PDB entry 6T9K | electron microscopy, 3.30 A resolution | chains D and E of the 11 polymer chains in the assembly

== Chain D ==
Name: Transcription initiation factor TFIID subunit 5
Source organism: Saccharomyces cerevisiae (strain ATCC 204508 / S288c)
UniProtKB: P38129 (TAF5_YEAST); numbering as in UniProt (aligned over 1-798)
Amino-acid sequence (798 residues; each row starts with the number of its first residue):
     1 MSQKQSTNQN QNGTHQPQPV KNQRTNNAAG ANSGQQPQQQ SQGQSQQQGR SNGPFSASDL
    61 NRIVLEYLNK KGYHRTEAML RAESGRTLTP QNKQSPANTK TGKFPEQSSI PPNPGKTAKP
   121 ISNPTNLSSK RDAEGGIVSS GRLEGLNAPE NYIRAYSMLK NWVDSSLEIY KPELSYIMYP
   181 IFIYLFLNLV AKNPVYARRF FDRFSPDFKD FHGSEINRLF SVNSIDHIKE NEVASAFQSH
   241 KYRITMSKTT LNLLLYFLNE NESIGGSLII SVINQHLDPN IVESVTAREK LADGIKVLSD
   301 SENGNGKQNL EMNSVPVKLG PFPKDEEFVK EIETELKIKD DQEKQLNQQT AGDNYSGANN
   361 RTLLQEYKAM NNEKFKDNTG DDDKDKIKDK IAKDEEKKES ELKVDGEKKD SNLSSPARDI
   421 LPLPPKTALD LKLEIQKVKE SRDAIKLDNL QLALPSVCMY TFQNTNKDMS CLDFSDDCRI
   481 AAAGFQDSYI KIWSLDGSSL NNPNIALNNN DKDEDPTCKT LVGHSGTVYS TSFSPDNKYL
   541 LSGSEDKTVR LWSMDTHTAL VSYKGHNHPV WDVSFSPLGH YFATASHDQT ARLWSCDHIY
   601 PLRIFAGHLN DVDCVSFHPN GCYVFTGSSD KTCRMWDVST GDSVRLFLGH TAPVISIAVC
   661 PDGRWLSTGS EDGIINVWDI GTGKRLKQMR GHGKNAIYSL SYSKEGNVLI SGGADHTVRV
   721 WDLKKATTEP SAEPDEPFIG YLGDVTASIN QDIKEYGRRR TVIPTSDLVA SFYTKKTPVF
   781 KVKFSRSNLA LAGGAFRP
Not modelled in the structure: 1-55, 126-148, 282-429, 737-742
UniProt features mapped onto this chain:
  - modified residue (Phosphoserine): Ser-299, Ser-411, Ser-415, Ser-787

== Chain E ==
Name: Transcription initiation factor TFIID subunit 6
Source organism: Saccharomyces cerevisiae (strain ATCC 204508 / S288c)
UniProtKB: P53040 (TAF6_YEAST); numbering as in UniProt (aligned over 1-516)
Amino-acid sequence (516 residues; numbered 1 to 516; the number before each row is that of its first residue):
     1 MSTQQQSYTI WSPQDTVKDV AESLGLENIN DDVLKALAMD VEYRILEIIE QAVKFKRHSK
    61 RDVLTTDDVS KALRVLNVEP LYGYYDGSEV NKAVSFSKVN TSGGQSVYYL DEEEVDFDRL
   121 INEPLPQVPR LPTFTTHWLA VEGVQPAIIQ NPNLNDIRVS QPPFIRGAIV TALNDNSLQT
   181 PVTSTTASAS VTDTGASQHL SNVKPGQNTE VKPLVKHVLS KELQIYFNKV ISTLTAKSQA
   241 DEAAQHMKQA ALTSLRTDSG LHQLVPYFIQ FIAEQITQNL SDLQLLTTIL EMIYSLLSNT
   301 SIFLDPYIHS LMPSILTLLL AKKLGGSPKD DSPQEIHEFL ERTNALRDFA ASLLDYVLKK
   361 FPQAYKSLKP RVTRTLLKTF LDINRVFGTY YGCLKGVSVL EGESIRFFLG NLNNWARLVF
   421 NESGITLDNI EEHLNDDSNP TRTKFTKEET QILVDTVISA LLVLKKDLPD LYEGKGEKVT
   481 DEDKEKLLER CGVTIGFHIL KRDDAKELIS AIFFGE
Not modelled in the structure: 1-7, 177-187, 235-242, 435-442, 468-516

== How chain D and chain E interact ==
Contacting residue pairs - 163 pairs, chain D then chain E:
  Trp-162(D) with Arg-256(E)
  Ser-166(D) with Tyr-294(E)
  Glu-168(D) with Ser-352(E); Tyr-356(E)
  Ile-169(D) with Phe-349(E), hydrophobic
  Tyr-170(D) with Tyr-294(E), hydrogen bond
  Lys-248(D) with Gln-245(E)
  Thr-249(D) with Gln-245(E)
  Asn-252(D) with His-246(E), hydrogen bond; Gln-249(E)
  Leu-253(D) with Gln-249(E)
  Tyr-256(D) with His-246(E), hydrogen bond (side chain-backbone); Gln-249(E); Thr-253(E)
  Glu-260(D) with Thr-253(E); Thr-257(E)
  Ser-441(D) with His-246(E); Ala-250(E)
  Arg-442(D) with Thr-257(E), hydrogen bond
  Ile-445(D) with Lys-229(E); Ala-250(E); Ala-251(E); Ser-254(E)
  Lys-446(D) with Tyr-226(E); Asp-258(E)
  Leu-447(D) with Leu-223(E), hydrophobic; Asp-258(E), hydrogen bond (backbone-side chain); Ser-259(E); Gly-260(E)
  Leu-450(D) with Ser-259(E); Gly-260(E)
  Gln-451(D) with Val-218(E), hydrogen bond (side chain-backbone); Leu-219(E); Ser-220(E), hydrogen bond; Leu-223(E); Gln-263(E), hydrogen bond
  Leu-452(D) with Gln-263(E), hydrogen bond (backbone-side chain)
  Ala-453(D) with His-262(E)
  Leu-454(D) with Glu-142(E); Gly-143(E)
  Pro-455(D) with Gly-143(E)
  Ser-456(D) with Ala-140(E); Val-141(E), hydrogen bond (side chain-backbone); Phe-303(E)
  Val-457(D) with Trp-138(E); Leu-139(E), hydrogen bond (backbone-backbone); Ala-140(E), hydrogen bond (backbone-backbone)
  Cys-458(D) with Thr-136(E), hydrogen bond; His-137(E)
  Met-459(D) with Thr-135(E); Thr-136(E), hydrogen bond (backbone-side chain); His-137(E), hydrogen bond (backbone-backbone)
  Tyr-460(D) with Phe-134(E), hydrophobic; Thr-136(E)
  Thr-461(D) with Phe-134(E); Thr-135(E), hydrogen bond (backbone-backbone)
  Phe-462(D) with Thr-133(E); Phe-134(E), hydrophobic
  Gln-463(D) with Thr-133(E), hydrogen bond (backbone-backbone)
  Asn-464(D) with Arg-130(E); Leu-131(E); Pro-132(E)
  Thr-465(D) with Pro-132(E)
  Lys-467(D) with Arg-61(E)
  Cys-471(D) with Lys-60(E)
  Phe-485(D) with Pro-132(E), hydrophobic
  Gln-486(D) with Ser-59(E), hydrogen bond; Lys-71(E)
  Trp-493(D) with Pro-132(E)
  Leu-495(D) with Phe-134(E), hydrophobic
  Thr-527(D) with Lys-71(E)
  Tyr-529(D) with Phe-55(E); His-58(E); Lys-71(E)
  Glu-545(D) with Phe-55(E); Lys-71(E)
  Pro-569(D) with Phe-55(E), hydrophobic
  Trp-571(D) with Lys-54(E); His-58(E)
  His-587(D) with Gln-51(E); Val-75(E)
  Asn-610(D) with Lys-54(E), hydrogen bond
  Asp-611(D) with Lys-54(E), salt bridge
  Asp-613(D) with Arg-57(E), salt bridge; His-58(E), salt bridge
  Ser-629(D) with Arg-57(E), hydrogen bond
  Pro-653(D) with Arg-57(E)
  Ile-655(D) with Arg-57(E)
  Glu-671(D) with Arg-57(E), salt bridge
  Gly-691(D) with Gly-167(E); Ala-168(E), hydrogen bond (backbone-backbone)
  Gly-693(D) with Phe-164(E); Gly-167(E)
  Lys-694(D) with Phe-164(E), hydrogen bond (backbone-backbone)
  Tyr-698(D) with Lys-60(E); Arg-61(E)
  Asp-715(D) with Ile-165(E); Arg-166(E)
  Val-718(D) with Leu-139(E), hydrophobic
  Arg-719(D) with Arg-166(E), hydrogen bond (side chain-backbone); Gly-167(E); Ala-168(E), hydrogen bond (side chain-backbone)
  Glu-733(D) with Ser-220(E)
  Pro-734(D) with His-217(E)
  Asp-735(D) with Leu-219(E); Gln-224(E)
  Glu-736(D) with Lys-216(E); His-217(E), salt bridge
  Asp-744(D) with Leu-173(E); Asn-176(E)
  Val-745(D) with Asn-176(E)
  Asn-750(D) with Arg-158(E), hydrogen bond; Ile-169(E), hydrogen bond (side chain-backbone)
  Gln-751(D) with Ala-168(E); Ile-169(E), hydrogen bond (side chain-backbone)
  Ile-753(D) with Arg-158(E)
  Tyr-756(D) with Arg-158(E), hydrogen bond (side chain-backbone); Gln-161(E); Pro-162(E), hydrophobic; Pro-163(E)
  Arg-759(D) with Phe-164(E)
  Arg-760(D) with Pro-163(E); Phe-164(E)
  Thr-761(D) with Pro-163(E); Phe-164(E)
  Val-762(D) with Pro-163(E); Phe-164(E), hydrophobic; Gly-167(E); Ala-168(E)
  Pro-764(D) with Ala-168(E), hydrophobic
  Leu-768(D) with Val-170(E), hydrophobic
  Val-769(D) with Thr-171(E)
  Ala-770(D) with Val-170(E)
  Ser-771(D) with Gln-145(E); Ala-168(E); Val-170(E), hydrogen bond (side chain-backbone)
  Phe-772(D) with Leu-139(E), hydrophobic; Ala-140(E), hydrophobic; Gly-143(E); Gln-145(E)
  Tyr-773(D) with Leu-139(E); Gln-145(E); Pro-152(E); Leu-154(E), hydrophobic; Ile-157(E), hydrophobic; Arg-166(E), hydrogen bond (side chain-backbone); Gly-167(E); Ala-168(E), hydrogen bond (side chain-backbone); Ile-169(E)
  Thr-774(D) with Leu-139(E)
  Lys-775(D) with Ile-149(E); Gln-150(E); Asn-151(E); Pro-152(E)
  Phe-780(D) with Lys-60(E)
  Arg-786(D) with Thr-300(E)
  Ser-787(D) with Thr-300(E); Ile-302(E); Phe-303(E)
  Asn-788(D) with His-262(E)
  Leu-789(D) with Phe-303(E), hydrophobic
  Arg-797(D) with Lys-60(E), hydrogen bond (side chain-backbone); Arg-61(E)
Other interface residues (no listed pair), chain D (100 interface residues in all): Leu-167, Glu-434, Asn-449, Asn-466, Met-469, Ser-470, Lys-491, Ser-494, His-568, His-692, Glu-705, Ala-732, Thr-746
Other interface residues (no listed pair), chain E (86 interface residues in all): Asp-62, Asn-91, Pro-129, Val-144, Val-159, Ala-172, Glu-222, Met-247, Leu-261, Ser-301, Asp-348

== In short ==
100 residues of chain D face 86 of chain E across their interface, with 32 hydrogen bonds and 5 salt bridges.
Polar contacts include Asp-611(D)/Lys-54(E), Asp-613(D)/Arg-57(E) and Asp-613(D)/His-58(E).
Here chain D is Transcription initiation factor TFIID subunit 5 and chain E is Transcription initiation factor
TFIID subunit 6, both from Saccharomyces cerevisiae (strain ATCC 204508 / S288c). Entry 6T9K (SAGA Core
module) was determined by electron microscopy, deposited together with 6T9I and 6T9J.
